Entry 8IOJ (electron microscopy, 4.10 A resolution (low resolution: residue-level contacts below are approximate; hydrogen-bond / salt-bridge calls are withheld)); this record covers chains B and C of the 15 polymer chains in the assembly.

# Chain B (and C)
Molecule: Ribulose bisphosphate carboxylase large chain
From: Synechococcus elongatus PCC 6301
Notes: EC 4.1.1.39; chain C of this document is another copy of the same molecule, construct and numbering; everything in this record applies to it too
UniProt: P00880 (RBL_SYNP6); residue numbers follow UniProt; this construct covers 1-472
Chain sequence (472 residues; each row starts with the number of its first residue):
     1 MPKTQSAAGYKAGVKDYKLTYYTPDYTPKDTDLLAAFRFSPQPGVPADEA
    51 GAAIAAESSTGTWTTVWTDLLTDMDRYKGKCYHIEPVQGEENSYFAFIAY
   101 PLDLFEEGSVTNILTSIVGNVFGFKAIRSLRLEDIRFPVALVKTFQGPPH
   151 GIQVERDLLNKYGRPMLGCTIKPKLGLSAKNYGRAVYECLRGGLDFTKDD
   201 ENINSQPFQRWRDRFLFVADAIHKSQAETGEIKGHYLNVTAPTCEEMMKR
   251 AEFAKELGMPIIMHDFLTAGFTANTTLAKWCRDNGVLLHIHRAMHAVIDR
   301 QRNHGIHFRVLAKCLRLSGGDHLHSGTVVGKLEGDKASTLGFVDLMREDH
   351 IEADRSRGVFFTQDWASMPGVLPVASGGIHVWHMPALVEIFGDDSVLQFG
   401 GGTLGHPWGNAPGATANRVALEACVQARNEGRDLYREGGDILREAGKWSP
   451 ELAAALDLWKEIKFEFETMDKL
Disordered / not traced: 1-18, 60-75, 174-176, 330-334, 400-404, 459-472 (chain C: 1-20, 60-74, 330-334, 401-405, 460-472)
Disulfides: C169-C189
UniProt features mapped onto this chain:
  - motif: E461 to E467 (Interacts with RbcX2)
  - active site (Proton acceptor): K172, H291
  - binding site (substrate): N120, T170, K174, R292, H324, S376
  - binding site (Mg(2+)): K198, D200, E201
  - site: K331 (Transition state stabilizer)
  - modified residue: K198 (N6-carboxylysine)
  - mutagenesis: E49 (E49A/C: Does not form the RbcL8-(RbcX2)8 complex), A53 (A53H: Wild-type formation of the RbcL8-(RbcX2)8 complex), W67 to L71 (Alters the RbcL-RbcS interface, RbcS cannot displace RbcX2 from assembly intermediate), E106 (E106Q: Protein aggregates, forms RbcL2-RbcX(2)2 homodimer intermediate poorly), A126 (A126Y: Reduced formation of the RbcL8-(RbcX2)8 complex), R212 (R212S: Forms stable homodimer in presence of RbcX2 but does not form RbcL8 form), E461 to L472 (Remains bound to GroEL), F464 (F464A: Remains bound to GroEL), F466 (F466A: Remains bound to GroEL)

# How chain B and chain C interact
Pairs across the interface (5; chain B residue first):
  L102(B) with K143(C)
  D103(B) with S367(C)
  K143(B) with L102(C); L141(C)
  S367(B) with D103(C)
Other interface residues (no listed pair), chain B (9 interface residues in all): F105, E107, V139, A140, T144
Other interface residues (no listed pair), chain C (11 interface residues in all): T31, E107, V139, A140, T144, A366

# Overview
9 residues of chain B face 11 of chain C across their interface. Curated annotation (UniProt) lists
active-site residues K172(B) and H291(B), 6 substrate-binding residues, 3 Mg2+-binding residues and 22
mutagenesis sites on chain B.
Chain B and chain C are both Ribulose bisphosphate carboxylase large chain (Synechococcus elongatus PCC 6301);
the structure, The Rubisco assembly intermidiate of Rubisco large subunit (RbcL) and Arabidopsis thaliana
Rubisco accumulation factor 1 ..., was determined by electron microscopy together with 8ILB, 8ILM, 8IO2 and
8IOL from the same study.
